Entry 9GUV (electron microscopy, 3.00 A resolution); this record covers chains A and O of the 24 polymer chains in the assembly.

[Chain A]
Molecule: 16S ribosomal RNA
Organism: Escherichia coli K-12
Sequence (1541 nucleotides; each row starts with the number of its first residue):
     1 AAAUUGAAGAGUUUGAUCAUGGCUCAGAUUGAACGCUGGCGGCAGGCCUA
    51 ACACAUGCAAGUCGAACGGUAACAGGAAGAAGCUUGCUUCUUUGCUGACG
   101 AGUGGCGGACGGGUGAGUAAUGUCUGGGAAACUGCCUGAUGGAGGGGGAU
   151 AACUACUGGAAACGGUAGCUAAUACCGCAUAACGUCGCAAGACCAAAGAG
   201 GGGUACCUUCGGGCCUCUUGCCAUCGGAUGUGCCCAGAUGGGAUUAGCUA
   251 GUAGGUGGGGUAACGGCUCACCUAGGCGACGAUCCCUAGCUGGUCUGAGA
   301 GGAUGACCAGCCACACUGGAACUGAGACACGGUCCAGACUCCUACGGGAG
   351 GCAGCAGUGGGGAAUAUUGCACAAUGGGCGCAAGCCUGAUGCAGCCAUGC
   401 CGCGUGUAUGAAGAAGGCCUUCGGGUUGUAAAGUACUUUCAGCGGGGAGG
   451 AAGGGAGUAAAGUUAAUACCUUUGCUCAUUGACGUUACCCGCAGAAGAAG
   501 CACCGGCUAACUCCGUGCCAGCAGCCXCGGUAAUACGGAGGGUGCAAGCG
   551 UUAAUCGGAAUUACUGGGCGUAAAGCGCACGCAGGCGGUUUGUUAAGUCA
   601 GAUGUGAAAUCCCCGGGCUCAACCUGGGAACUGCAUCUGAUACUGGCAAG
   651 CUUGAGUCUCGUAGAGGGGGGUAGAAUUCCAGGUGUAGCGGUGAAAUGCG
   701 UAGAGAUCUGGAGGAAUACCGGUGGCGAAGGCGGCCCCCUGGACGAAGAC
   751 UGACGCUCAGGUGCGAAAGCGUGGGGAGCAAACAGGAUUAGAUACCCUGG
   801 UAGUCCACGCCGUAAACGAUGUCGACUUGGAGGUUGUGCCCUUGAGGCGU
   851 GGCUUCCGGAGCUAACGCGUUAAGUCGACCGCCUGGGGAGUACGGCCGCA
   901 AGGUUAAAACUCAAAUGAAUUGACGGGGGCCCGCACAAGCGGUGGAGCAU
   951 GUGGUUUAAUUCGAUGXAACGCGAAGAACCUUACCUGGUCUUGACAUCCA
  1001 CGGAAGUUUUCAGAGAUGAGAAUGUGCCUUCGGGAACCGUGAGACAGGUG
  1051 CUGCAUGGCUGUCGUCAGCUCGUGUUGUGAAAUGUUGGGUUAAGUCCCGC
  1101 AACGAGCGCAACCCUUAUCCUUUGUUGCCAGCGGUCCGGCCGGGAACUCA
  1151 AAGGAGACUGCCAGUGAUAAACUGGAGGAAGGUGGGGAUGACGUCAAGUC
  1201 AUCAUGGCCCUUACGACCAGGGCUACACACGUGCUACAAUGGCGCAUACA
  1251 AAGAGAAGCGACCUCGCGAGAGCAAGCGGACCUCAUAAAGUGCGUCGUAG
  1301 UCCGGAUUGGAGUCUGCAACUCGACUCCAUGAAGUCGGAAUCGCUAGUAA
  1351 UCGUGGAUCAGAAUGCCACGGUGAAUACGUUCCCGGGCCUUGUACACACC
  1401 GCCCGUXACACCAUGGGAGUGGGUUGCAAAAGAAGUAGGUAGCUUAACCU
  1451 UCGGGAGGGCGCUUACCACUUUGUGAUUCAUGACUGGGGUGAAGUCGUAA
  1501 CAAGGUAACCGUAGGGGAACCUGCGGUUGGAUCACCUCCUU
Not modelled in the structure: 1492-1493
Modified residues: PSU (pseudouridine-5'-monophosphate) at position 516, G7M (N7-methyl-guanosine-5'-monophosphate) at position 527, 2MG (2N-methylguanosine-5'-monophosphate) at position 966, 5MC (5-methylcytidine-5'-monophosphate) at position 967, 2MG (2N-methylguanosine-5'-monophosphate) at position 1207, 4OC (4n,o2'-methylcytidine-5'-monophosphate) at position 1402, 5MC (5-methylcytidine-5'-monophosphate) at position 1407, UR3 (3-methyluridine-5'-monophoshate) at position 1498, 2MG (2N-methylguanosine-5'-monophosphate) at position 1516, MA6 (6N-dimethyladenosine-5'-monophoshate) at position 1518, MA6 (6N-dimethyladenosine-5'-monophoshate) at position 1519
Bound ions: Mg2+ site 1 near G21 (its only coordinating residue here); Mg2+ site 2: A59, U387; Mg2+ site 3 near G100 (its only coordinating residue here); Mg2+ site 4: A109, G331; Mg2+ site 5: A116, G117, G289; Mg2+ site 6: A174, C175; Mg2+ site 7: U180, A195; Mg2+ site 8: G299, G558; Mg2+ site 9 near C352 (its only coordinating residue here); Mg2+ site 10: A509, A510; Mg2+ site 11: PSU_516, A533; Mg2+ site 12 near A547 (its only coordinating residue here); 43 more Mg2+ sites not listed

[Chain O]
Protein: 30S ribosomal protein S14
Organism: Escherichia coli K-12
Reference sequence: P0AG59 (RS14_ECOLI); residues 1-101 here = UniProt positions 1-101
Chain sequence (101 residues; each row starts with the number of its first residue):
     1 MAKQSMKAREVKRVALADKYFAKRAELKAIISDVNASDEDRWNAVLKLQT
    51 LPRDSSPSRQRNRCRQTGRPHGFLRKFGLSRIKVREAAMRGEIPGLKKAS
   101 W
Not modelled in the structure: 1

[Chain A / chain O interface]
Residue-residue contacts (73):
  G973(A) / Arg-69(O)  hydrogen bond to the sugar
  G973(A) / Arg-81(O)  hydrogen bond to the phosphate
  A974(A) / Arg-69(O)  salt bridge to the phosphate
  A974(A) / His-71(O)  phosphate contact
  A974(A) / Arg-81(O)  salt bridge to the phosphate
  A975(A) / Gly-72(O)  sugar contact
  G976(A) / His-71(O)  salt bridge to the phosphate
  G976(A) / Gly-72(O)  hydrogen bond to the phosphate
  A977(A) / Arg-61(O)  salt bridge to the phosphate
  A977(A) / His-71(O)  phosphate contact
  C979(A) / Ser-58(O)  base contact
  C979(A) / Arg-59(O)  hydrogen bond to the base
  C980(A) / Arg-13(O)  hydrogen bond to the phosphate
  C980(A) / Arg-59(O)  hydrogen bond to the sugar
  U981(A) / Arg-9(O)  salt bridge to the phosphate
  U981(A) / Arg-13(O)  salt bridge to the phosphate
  U981(A) / Arg-61(O)  hydrogen bond to the sugar
  U981(A) / Arg-63(O)  hydrogen bond to the phosphate
  U981(A) / Pro-70(O)  sugar contact
  U982(A) / Met-6(O)  phosphate contact
  U982(A) / Arg-63(O)  salt bridge to the phosphate
  U982(A) / Pro-70(O)  phosphate contact
  A983(A) / Met-6(O)  phosphate contact
  A983(A) / Arg-9(O)  salt bridge to the phosphate
  A994(A) / Ser-5(O)  base contact
  A994(A) / Ala-8(O)  sugar contact
  C995(A) / Gln-4(O)  sugar contact
  C995(A) / Ala-8(O)  sugar contact
  U1007(A) / Lys-19(O)  salt bridge to the phosphate
  G1047(A) / Gln-4(O)  phosphate contact
  G1048(A) / Lys-3(O)  phosphate contact
  G1048(A) / Gln-4(O)  hydrogen bond to the phosphate
  U1049(A) / Ala-2(O)  base contact
  U1049(A) / Lys-3(O)  phosphate contact
  C1059(A) / Arg-85(O)  hydrogen bond to the phosphate
  U1060(A) / Arg-85(O)  salt bridge to the phosphate
  C1114(A) / Ser-100(O)  hydrogen bond to the sugar
  U1115(A) / Trp-101(O)  hydrogen bond to the sugar
  G1186(A) / Trp-101(O)  base contact
  G1187(A) / Ser-100(O)  hydrogen bond to the base
  A1188(A) / Lys-98(O)  sugar contact
  A1188(A) / Ser-100(O)  hydrogen bond to the sugar
  U1189(A) / Lys-98(O)  salt bridge to the phosphate
  U1202(A) / Thr-67(O)  hydrogen bond to the sugar
  U1202(A) / Arg-69(O)  hydrogen bond to the sugar
  U1202(A) / Ile-82(O)  base contact
  U1202(A) / Lys-83(O)  base contact
  C1203(A) / Ala-2(O)  hydrogen bond to the phosphate
  C1203(A) / Thr-67(O)  sugar contact
  A1216(A) / Lys-3(O)  salt bridge to the phosphate
  A1216(A) / Ser-5(O)  hydrogen bond to the phosphate
  C1217(A) / Ser-5(O)  phosphate contact
  C1217(A) / Arg-9(O)  salt bridge to the phosphate
  A1219(A) / Arg-53(O)  salt bridge to the phosphate
  G1220(A) / Arg-53(O)  salt bridge to the phosphate
  A1257(A) / Phe-21(O)  base contact
  G1316(A) / Ser-56(O)  phosphate contact
  G1316(A) / Ser-58(O)  sugar contact
  C1317(A) / Arg-24(O)  hydrogen bond to the sugar
  C1317(A) / Lys-28(O)  phosphate contact
  C1317(A) / Leu-48(O)  phosphate contact
  C1317(A) / Gln-49(O)  sugar contact
  C1317(A) / Arg-53(O)  base contact
  C1317(A) / Ser-56(O)  hydrogen bond to the phosphate
  U1358(A) / Phe-73(O)  sugar contact
  U1358(A) / Leu-74(O)  phosphate contact
  U1358(A) / Arg-75(O)  hydrogen bond to the phosphate
  C1359(A) / Asn-62(O)  hydrogen bond to the phosphate
  C1359(A) / Arg-75(O)  salt bridge to the phosphate
  A1360(A) / Ser-58(O)  base contact
  A1360(A) / Arg-75(O)  salt bridge to the phosphate
  A1368(A) / Trp-101(O)  phosphate contact
  C1369(A) / Trp-101(O)  hydrogen bond to the phosphate
Also at the interface, not in a pair above, chain A (42 interface residues in all): U1008, U1009, C1218, A1357
Also at the interface, not in a pair above, chain O (41 interface residues in all): Glu-10, Lys-12, Lys-23, Asp-54, Pro-57

[Overview]
42 residues of chain A and 41 residues of chain O are in contact; the contacts include 23 hydrogen bonds and
17 salt bridges. Polar pairs include C979(A)/Arg-59(O), G1187(A)/Ser-100(O) and G973(A)/Arg-69(O). A59(A) and
U387(A) form the Mg2+ site 2.
Chain A is 16S ribosomal RNA and chain O is 30S ribosomal protein S14, both from Escherichia coli K-12; the
structure, 30S mRNA delivery complex (closed-head), was determined by electron microscopy (same publication as
9GUP, 9GUQ, 9GUR, 9GUS, 9GUT, 9GUU, 9GUW and 9GUX).
